PDB entry 6OQR | electron microscopy, 3.10 A resolution | chains H and G of the 22 polymer chains in the assembly

== Chain H ==
Name: ATP synthase epsilon chain
Organism: Escherichia coli
UniProt: S1HQ43 (S1HQ43_ECOLX); residues 0-138 here correspond to UniProt positions 1-139 (UniProt number = residue number + 1)
Chain sequence (139 residues; numbered 0 to 138; the number before each row is that of its first residue; numbering starts at 0):
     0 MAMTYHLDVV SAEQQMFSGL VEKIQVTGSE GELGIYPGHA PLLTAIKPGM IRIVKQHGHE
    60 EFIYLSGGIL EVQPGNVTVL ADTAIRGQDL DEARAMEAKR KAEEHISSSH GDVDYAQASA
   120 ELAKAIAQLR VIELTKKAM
Not modelled in the structure: 0-2

== Chain G ==
Name: ATP synthase gamma chain
Organism: Escherichia coli
UniProt: J7RYJ3 (J7RYJ3_ECOLX); residues 0-286 here correspond to UniProt positions 1-287 (UniProt number = residue number + 1)
Chain sequence (287 residues; each row starts with the number of its first residue; numbering starts at 0):
     0 MAGAKDIRSK IASVQNTQKI TKAMEMVAAS KMRKSQDRMA ASRPYAETMR KVIGHLAHGN
    60 LEYKHPYLED RDVKRVGYLV VSTDRGLAGG LNINLFKKLL AEMKTWTDKG VQADLAMIGS
   120 KGVSFFNSVG GNVVAQVTGM GDNPSLSELI GPVKVMLQAY DEGRLDKLYI VSNKFINTMS
   180 QVPTISQLLP LPASDDDDLK HKSWDYLYEP DPKALLDTLL RRYVESQVYQ GVVENLASEQ
   240 AARMVAMKAA TDNGGSLIKE LQLVYNKARQ ASITQELTEI VSGAAAV
Not modelled in the structure: 0, 285-286
Differences from the reference sequence: conflict Ala87 (Cys88 in J7RYJ3), Ala112 (Cys113 in J7RYJ3)

== Chain H / chain G interface ==
Contacting residue pairs (83; chain H residue first):
  Ser10(H) - Tyr44(G)
  Ala11(H) - Ser41(G)  hydrogen bond (backbone-side chain)
  Ala11(H) - Tyr44(G)
  Ala11(H) - Leu145(G)  hydrophobic
  Ala11(H) - Tyr228(G)
  Glu12(H) - Ala40(G)
  Glu12(H) - Ser144(G)
  Glu12(H) - Leu145(G)  hydrogen bond (side chain-backbone)
  Glu12(H) - Tyr228(G)
  Pro40(H) - Asp204(G)
  Pro40(H) - Tyr205(G)
  Pro40(H) - Leu206(G)  hydrogen bond (backbone-backbone)
  Leu41(H) - Tyr205(G)
  Leu41(H) - Leu206(G)
  Leu41(H) - Glu208(G)
  Leu42(H) - Leu206(G)  hydrogen bond (backbone-backbone)
  Leu42(H) - Tyr207(G)
  Leu42(H) - Glu208(G)  hydrogen bond (backbone-backbone)
  Leu42(H) - Leu214(G)
  Thr43(H) - Glu208(G)  hydrogen bond (side chain-backbone)
  Ala44(H) - Leu214(G)
  Ile68(H) - Thr217(G)
  Ile68(H) - Leu218(G)  hydrophobic
  Glu70(H) - Val51(G)
  Glu70(H) - Tyr205(G)  hydrogen bond
  Gln72(H) - Trp203(G)
  Pro73(H) - Trp203(G)
  Leu79(H) - Tyr44(G)  hydrophobic
  Leu79(H) - Thr47(G)
  Leu79(H) - Met48(G)  hydrophobic
  Ala80(H) - Tyr44(G)
  Asp81(H) - Arg221(G)  salt bridge
  Arg85(H) - Ile149(G)
  Arg85(H) - Arg221(G)
  Arg85(H) - Glu224(G)  salt bridge
  Gln87(H) - Lys153(G)  hydrogen bond
  Asp90(H) - Ile149(G)
  Asp90(H) - Lys153(G)
  Glu91(H) - Lys153(G)  salt bridge
  Glu91(H) - Gln157(G)  hydrogen bond
  Arg93(H) - Ser146(G)  hydrogen bond (side chain-backbone)
  Arg93(H) - Ile149(G)
  Arg93(H) - Gly150(G)
  Ala94(H) - Lys153(G)
  Ala94(H) - Val154(G)
  Ala97(H) - Ala134(G)
  Ala97(H) - Gln135(G)  hydrogen bond (backbone-backbone)
  Ala97(H) - Gly150(G)
  Ala97(H) - Pro151(G)
  Lys98(H) - Val154(G)
  Lys98(H) - Gln157(G)
  Lys100(H) - Gln135(G)  hydrogen bond (backbone-side chain)
  Ala101(H) - Val133(G)
  Ala101(H) - Ala134(G)  hydrophobic
  Ala101(H) - Gln135(G)
  His104(H) - Asn126(G)
  Ile105(H) - Gln135(G)  hydrogen bond (backbone-side chain)
  Ser106(H) - Thr137(G)
  Ser107(H) - Thr137(G)  hydrogen bond (backbone-side chain)
  Ser108(H) - Gly138(G)
  His109(H) - Asp83(G)
  His109(H) - Arg84(G)
  Asp111(H) - Lys30(G)  salt bridge
  Asp111(H) - Arg84(G)  salt bridge
  Tyr114(H) - Met23(G)  hydrophobic
  Tyr114(H) - Arg84(G)
  Tyr114(H) - Gly85(G)  hydrogen bond (side chain-backbone)
  Tyr114(H) - Leu86(G)  hydrophobic
  Ala117(H) - Ile19(G)
  Ala117(H) - Met23(G)  hydrophobic
  Glu120(H) - Ile19(G)
  Leu121(H) - Thr16(G)
  Leu121(H) - Thr20(G)
  Ala124(H) - Asn15(G)
  Ala124(H) - Thr16(G)
  Gln127(H) - Lys9(G)
  Leu128(H) - Lys9(G)  hydrogen bond (backbone-side chain)
  Leu128(H) - Ser12(G)
  Arg129(H) - Lys9(G)
  Val130(H) - Leu256(G)  hydrophobic
  Val130(H) - Leu260(G)  hydrophobic
  Leu133(H) - Lys9(G)
  Thr134(H) - Glu259(G)
Interface residues without a listed pair, chain H (51 interface residues in all): Val9, Gln13, Glu29, Val71, Thr77, Thr82, Ala83, Ile125
Interface residues without a listed pair, chain G (57 interface residues in all): Ile6, Val13, Leu55, Val132, Gly140, Asp141, Pro209, Arg242, Val263

== Summary ==
Chain H and chain G form an interface of 51 and 57 residues respectively, with 16 hydrogen bonds and 5 salt
bridges. Polar contacts include Asp81(H)-Arg221(G), Arg85(H)-Glu224(G) and Glu91(H)-Lys153(G).
Chain H is ATP synthase epsilon chain and chain G is ATP synthase gamma chain, both from Escherichia coli; the
structure, E. coli ATP Synthase ADP State 1a, was determined by electron microscopy (same publication as 6OQS,
6OQT, 6OQU, 6OQV, 6OQW, 6PQV and 3 further entries).
